Entry 3IWB (X-ray diffraction, 2.06 A resolution); this record covers chains A and D of the 4 polymer chains in the assembly.

# Chain A
Molecule: S-adenosylmethionine decarboxylase
Organism: Thermotoga maritima
Notes: EC 4.1.1.50
Reference sequence: Q9WZC3 (SPEH_THEMA); residue numbers follow UniProt; this construct covers 64-130
Amino-acid sequence (68 residues; numbered 63 to 130; the number before each row is that of its first residue):
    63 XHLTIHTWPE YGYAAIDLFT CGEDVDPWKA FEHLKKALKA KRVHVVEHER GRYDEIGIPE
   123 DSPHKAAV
Disordered / not traced: 119-130
Construct notes: insertion (63)
Modified residues: PYR (pyruvic acid) at position 63

# Chain D
Molecule: S-adenosylmethionine decarboxylase
Organism: Thermotoga maritima
Notes: EC 4.1.1.50
Reference sequence: Q9WZC3 (SPEH_THEMA); residue numbers follow UniProt; this construct covers 1-62
Amino-acid sequence (62 residues; numbered 1 to 62; the number before each row is that of its first residue):
     1 MKSLGRHLVA EFYECDREVL DNVQLIEQEM KQAAYESGAT IVTSTFHRFL PYGVSGVVVI
    61 SE
Disordered / not traced: 1, 61-62

# Chain A / chain D interface
Pairs across the interface (11):
  Trp70(A) - Leu4(D)  hydrophobic
  Tyr73(A) - Leu4(D)  hydrophobic
  Tyr75(A) - Leu4(D)  hydrophobic
  Asp79(A) - His7(D)
  Glu111(A) - Glu11(D)
  Arg112(A) - Val9(D)
  Arg112(A) - Ala10(D)  hydrogen bond (side chain-backbone)
  Arg112(A) - Glu11(D)  salt bridge
  Gly113(A) - Glu11(D)  hydrogen bond (backbone-side chain)
  Glu117(A) - Tyr13(D)
  Ile118(A) - Tyr13(D)  hydrophobic
Interface residues without a listed pair, chain A (10 interface residues in all): His110

# Summary
Chain A and chain D form an interface of 10 and 6 residues respectively; the contacts include 2 hydrogen bonds
and 1 salt bridge. Polar pairs include Arg112(A)-Glu11(D), Arg112(A)-Ala10(D) and Gly113(A)-Glu11(D).
Here chain A is S-adenosylmethionine decarboxylase and chain D is S-adenosylmethionine decarboxylase, both
from Thermotoga maritima. Entry 3IWB (T. maritima AdoMetDC in processed form) was determined by X-ray
diffraction, deposited together with 3IWC and 3IWD.
